PDB entry 9H4D | X-ray diffraction, 2.12 A resolution | chains A and B

== Chain A (and B) ==
Molecule: Interleukin-17A
From: Homo sapiens
Notes: chain B of this document is another copy of the same molecule, construct and numbering; everything in this record applies to it too
UniProt: Q16552 (IL17_HUMAN); residues 34-155 here = UniProt positions 34-155
Sequence (123 residues; row label = number of the first residue in the row):
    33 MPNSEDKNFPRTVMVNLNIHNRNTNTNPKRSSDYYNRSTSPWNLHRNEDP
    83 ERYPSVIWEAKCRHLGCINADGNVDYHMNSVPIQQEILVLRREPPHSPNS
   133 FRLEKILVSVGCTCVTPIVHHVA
Unresolved in the structure: 33-41, 54-63, 152-155 (chain B: 33-41, 53-62, 151-155)
Sequence notes: initiating methionine (33); engineered mutation S129 (Cys in Q16552)
Disulfides: C94-C144, C99-C146
Ligand contacts: A1ISH ((E)-N-[(1S)-1-[4,4-bis(fluoranyl)cyclohexyl]-2-oxidanylidene-2-[[5-[(2-oxidanylidene-3H-benzimidazol-1-yl)methyl]-1,3-thiazol-2-yl]amino]ethyl]-3-cyclopropyl-2-fluoranyl-prop-2-enamide): Y85, P86, V88, I89, W90, Q117, E118, I119, L120, V121, L122, L135, V140, V142

== Interface between chain A and chain B ==
Contacting residue pairs - 93 pairs, chain A then chain B:
  P42(A) - N48(B)
  P42(A) - N50(B)
  R43(A) - V47(B)
  R43(A) - N48(B)  hydrogen bond (backbone-side chain)
  R43(A) - L49(B)  hydrogen bond (backbone-backbone)
  R43(A) - N50(B)
  T44(A) - M46(B)
  T44(A) - V47(B)
  V45(A) - V45(B)
  V45(A) - M46(B)
  V45(A) - V47(B)  hydrogen bond (backbone-backbone)
  V45(A) - L49(B)  hydrophobic
  V45(A) - N131(B)
  V45(A) - F133(B)  hydrophobic
  M46(A) - T44(B)
  M46(A) - V45(B)
  M46(A) - N131(B)  hydrogen bond (backbone-backbone)
  M46(A) - S132(B)
  M46(A) - F133(B)  hydrogen bond (backbone-backbone)
  V47(A) - R43(B)
  V47(A) - T44(B)
  V47(A) - V45(B)  hydrogen bond (backbone-backbone)
  V47(A) - V47(B)  hydrophobic
  V47(A) - L122(B)  hydrophobic
  V47(A) - F133(B)
  N48(A) - P42(B)
  N48(A) - R43(B)  hydrogen bond (side chain-backbone)
  N48(A) - F133(B)  hydrogen bond (backbone-backbone)
  N48(A) - R134(B)
  N48(A) - L135(B)  hydrogen bond (backbone-backbone)
  L49(A) - R43(B)  hydrogen bond (backbone-backbone)
  L49(A) - V45(B)  hydrophobic
  N50(A) - R134(B)  hydrogen bond (backbone-side chain)
  I51(A) - L120(B)  hydrophobic
  I51(A) - L135(B)
  N53(A) - K137(B)
  Y67(A) - P114(B)  hydrogen bond (side chain-backbone)
  Y67(A) - I115(B)
  Y67(A) - Q116(B)  hydrogen bond (side chain-backbone)
  R69(A) - V147(B)
  R69(A) - T148(B)  hydrogen bond (side chain-backbone)
  R69(A) - P149(B)
  S70(A) - T145(B)  hydrogen bond
  S70(A) - C146(B)
  S70(A) - V147(B)
  T71(A) - M110(B)
  T71(A) - C146(B)  hydrogen bond (backbone-backbone)
  S72(A) - T145(B)  hydrogen bond
  W74(A) - I115(B)  hydrophobic
  W74(A) - T145(B)
  Y85(A) - L135(B)
  M110(A) - T71(B)
  P114(A) - Y67(B)  hydrogen bond (backbone-side chain)
  I115(A) - Y67(B)
  I115(A) - W74(B)  hydrophobic
  I115(A) - I115(B)  hydrophobic
  I115(A) - V142(B)
  Q116(A) - Y67(B)  hydrogen bond (backbone-side chain)
  Q117(A) - V142(B)
  L120(A) - I51(B)  hydrophobic
  L120(A) - P86(B)  hydrophobic
  L122(A) - V47(B)  hydrophobic
  N131(A) - V45(B)
  N131(A) - M46(B)  hydrogen bond (backbone-backbone)
  S132(A) - M46(B)
  F133(A) - V45(B)  hydrophobic
  F133(A) - M46(B)  hydrogen bond (backbone-backbone)
  F133(A) - V47(B)
  F133(A) - N48(B)  hydrogen bond (backbone-backbone)
  R134(A) - N48(B)
  R134(A) - N50(B)  hydrogen bond (side chain-backbone)
  R134(A) - H52(B)  hydrogen bond
  L135(A) - N48(B)  hydrogen bond (backbone-backbone)
  L135(A) - L49(B)
  L135(A) - I51(B)
  L135(A) - Y85(B)
  K137(A) - I51(B)
  V142(A) - I115(B)
  V142(A) - Q117(B)  hydrogen bond (backbone-side chain)
  V142(A) - V142(B)  hydrophobic
  C144(A) - T145(B)  hydrogen bond (backbone-side chain)
  T145(A) - S70(B)  hydrogen bond
  T145(A) - S72(B)  hydrogen bond
  T145(A) - W74(B)
  T145(A) - C144(B)  hydrogen bond (side chain-backbone)
  C146(A) - S70(B)
  C146(A) - T71(B)  hydrogen bond (backbone-backbone)
  V147(A) - Y66(B)
  V147(A) - R69(B)
  V147(A) - S70(B)
  T148(A) - R69(B)  hydrogen bond (backbone-side chain)
  P149(A) - R69(B)
  I150(A) - R69(B)
Also at the interface, not in a pair above, chain A (45 interface residues in all): H52, P86, V113, P130, E136, G143
Also at the interface, not in a pair above, chain B (46 interface residues in all): W90, V113, P130, E136, G143, I150

== Summary ==
The interface between chain A and chain B involves 45 residues on one side and 46 on the other; the contacts
include 32 hydrogen bonds. Polar contacts include R43(A)-N48(B), N50(A)-R134(B) and Y67(A)-P114(B). Bound to
chain A: compound A1ISH.
Chain A and chain B are both Interleukin-17A (Homo sapiens); the structure, Crystal structure of IL-17A in
complex with compound 18, was determined by X-ray diffraction together with 9H4O from the same study.
